6Y6D - chains B and F of the 6 polymer chains in the assembly; structure by X-ray diffraction, 2.20 A resolution.

# Chain B
Protein: Tubulin beta-2B chain
Organism: Bos taurus
UniProt: Q6B856 (TBB2B_BOVIN); the author numbering skips numbers that UniProt does not, so the offset changes along the chain: 1-42 = UniProt 1-42; 45-360 = UniProt 43-358; 369-455 = UniProt 359-445
Amino-acid sequence (445 residues; row label = number of the first residue in the row; note: 10 numbers in that range are skipped by the numbering (no residue carries them; nothing is unmodelled there)):
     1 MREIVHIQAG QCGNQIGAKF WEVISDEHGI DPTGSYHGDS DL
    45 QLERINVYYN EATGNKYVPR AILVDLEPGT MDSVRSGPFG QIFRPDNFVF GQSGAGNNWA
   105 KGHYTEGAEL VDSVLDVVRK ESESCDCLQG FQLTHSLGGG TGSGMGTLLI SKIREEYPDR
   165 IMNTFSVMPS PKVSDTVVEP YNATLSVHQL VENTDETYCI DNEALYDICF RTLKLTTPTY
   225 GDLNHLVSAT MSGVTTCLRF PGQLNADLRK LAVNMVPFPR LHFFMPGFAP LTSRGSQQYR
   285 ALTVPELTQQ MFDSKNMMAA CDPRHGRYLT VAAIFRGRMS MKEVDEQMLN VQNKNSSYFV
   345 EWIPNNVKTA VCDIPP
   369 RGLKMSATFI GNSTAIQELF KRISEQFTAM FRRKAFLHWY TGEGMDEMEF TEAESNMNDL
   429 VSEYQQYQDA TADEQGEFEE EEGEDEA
Not modelled in the structure: 1, 277-281, 439-455
Bound ions: Mg2+: Gln-11 (together with GDP)
Small-molecule neighbours:
  - GDP (guanosine-5'-diphosphate): Gly-10, Gln-11, Cys-12, Gln-15, Ile-16, Asp-69, Asn-101, Ser-140, Gly-142, Gly-143, Gly-144, Thr-145, Gly-146, Val-171, Pro-173, Val-177, Asp-179, Glu-183, Asn-206, Leu-209, Tyr-224, Leu-227, Asn-228
  - OBQ ((3S)-7-azanyl-6-methoxy-3-[(5R)-4-methoxy-6-methyl-7,8-dihydro-5H-[1,3]dioxolo[4,5-g]isoquinolin-5-yl]-3H-2-benzofuran-1-one): Tyr-202, Val-238, Cys-241, Leu-242, Leu-248, Ala-250, Asp-251, Lys-254, Leu-255, Asn-258, Met-259, Thr-314, Val-315, Ala-316, Ile-318, Asn-350, Lys-352, Ala-354, Ile-378
UniProt features mapped onto this chain:
  - motif: Met-1 to Ile-4 (MREI motif)
  - binding site (GTP): Gln-11, Glu-71, Ser-140, Gly-144, Thr-145, Gly-146, Asn-206, Asn-228
  - binding site (Mg(2+)): Glu-71
  - modified residue: Ser-40 (Phosphoserine), Thr-57 (Phosphothreonine), Lys-60 (N6-acetyllysine), Ser-174 (Phosphoserine), Thr-287 (Phosphothreonine), Thr-292 (Phosphothreonine), Arg-320 (Omega-N-methylarginine), Glu-448 (5-glutamyl polyglutamate)
  - cross-link (Glycyl lysine isopeptide (Lys-Gly)): Lys-60 (interchain with G-Cter in ubiquitin), Lys-326 (interchain with G-Cter in ubiquitin)
From the paper describing this entry:
  - binding site for OBQ: Tyr-202, Gly-237, Val-238, Cys-241, Leu-242, Ala-250, Lys-254, Leu-255, Asn-258, Lys-352
  - conformationally variable residues (side-chain flip): Lys-352

# Chain F
Protein: Tubulin-Tyrosine Ligase
Organism: Gallus gallus
UniProt: E1BQ43 (E1BQ43_CHICK); numbering as in UniProt (aligned over 1-378)
Amino-acid sequence (384 residues; row label = number of the first residue in the row):
     1 MYTFVVRDEN SSVYAEVSRL LLATGQWKRL RKDNPRFNLM LGERNRLPFG RLGHEPGLVQ
    61 LVNYYRGADK LCRKASLVKL IKTSPELSES CTWFPESYVI YPTNLKTPVA PAQNGIRHLI
   121 NNTRTDEREV FLAAYNRRRE GREGNVWIAK SSAGAKGEGI LISSEASELL DFIDEQGQVH
   181 VIQKYLEKPL LLEPGHRKFD IRSWVLVDHL YNIYLYREGV LRTSSEPYNS ANFQDKTCHL
   241 TNHCIQKEYS KNYGRYEEGN EMFFEEFNQY LMDALNTTLE NSILLQIKHI IRSCLMCIEP
   301 AISTKHLHYQ SFQLFGFDFM VDEELKVWLI EVNGAPACAQ KLYAELCQGI VDVAISSVFP
   361 LADTGQKTSQ PTSIFIKLHH HHHH
Not modelled in the structure: 89-90, 103-124, 153-158, 175-179, 363-372, 379-384
Differences from the reference sequence: expression tag (379-384)
Bound ions: Mg2+: Glu-331, Asn-333 (together with AMP-PCP)
Small-molecule neighbours: AMP-PCP (ACP; phosphomethylphosphonic acid adenylate ester): Lys-74, Pro-95, Ile-148, Lys-150, Gln-183, Lys-184, Tyr-185, Leu-186, Lys-198, Asp-200, Arg-202, Arg-222, His-239, Leu-240, Thr-241, Asn-242, Asp-318, Met-320, Ile-330, Glu-331, Asn-333

# How chain B and chain F interact
Contacting residue pairs (10; chain B residue first):
  Leu-333(B) / Pro-56(F)
  Leu-333(B) / Gly-57(F)
  Gln-336(B) / Arg-36(F)  hydrogen bond
  Asn-337(B) / Thr-3(F)
  Asn-337(B) / Arg-36(F)  hydrogen bond
  Asn-337(B) / Leu-58(F)
  Lys-338(B) / Met-1(F)
  Ser-340(B) / Asn-34(F)
  Ser-340(B) / Arg-36(F)
  Asn-349(B) / Arg-36(F)
Interface residues without a listed pair, chain B (8 interface residues in all): Arg-311, Glu-345
Interface residues without a listed pair, chain F (9 interface residues in all): Arg-31, Glu-55

# Overview
8 residues of chain B and 9 residues of chain F are in contact, with 2 hydrogen bonds. Polar pairs include
Gln-336(B)/Arg-36(F) and Asn-337(B)/Arg-36(F). Chain B binds GDP and compound OBQ. Bound to chain F: AMP-PCP.
The paper reports a binding site for OBQ at Tyr-202(B), Gly-237(B) and Val-238(B) among others; conformational
variability at Lys-352(B).
Here chain B is Tubulin beta-2B chain (Bos taurus) and chain F is Tubulin-Tyrosine Ligase (Gallus gallus).
Entry 6Y6D (Tubulin-7-Aminonoscapine complex) was determined by X-ray diffraction.
